PDB entry 3PF8 | X-ray diffraction, 2.34 A resolution | chains A and B

[Chain A (and B)]
Molecule: Cinnamoyl esterase
From: Lactobacillus johnsonii
Notes: EC 3.1.1.-; chain B of this document is another copy of the same molecule, construct and numbering; everything in this record applies to it too
Reference sequence: D3YEX6 (D3YEX6_LACJO); residues 1-249 here = UniProt positions 1-249
Sequence (270 residues; row label = number of the first residue in the row; numbers below 1 keep their minus sign (Met-20 is residue -20)):
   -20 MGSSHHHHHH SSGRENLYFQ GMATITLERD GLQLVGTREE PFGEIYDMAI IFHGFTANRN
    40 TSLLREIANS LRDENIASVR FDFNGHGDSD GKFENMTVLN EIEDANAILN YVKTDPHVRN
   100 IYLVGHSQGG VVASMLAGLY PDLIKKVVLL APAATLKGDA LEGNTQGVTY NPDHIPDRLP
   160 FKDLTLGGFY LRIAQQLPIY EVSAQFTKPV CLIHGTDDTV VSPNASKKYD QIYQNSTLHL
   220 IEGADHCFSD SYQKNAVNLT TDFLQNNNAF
Unresolved in the structure: -20 to -6, 246-249 (chain B: -20 to 1, 246-249)
Construct notes: expression tag (-20 to 0)
What the authors report for this chain:
  - mutagenesis - H32A: decreased catalytic activity
  - mutagenesis - D61A: abolished catalytic activity

[Interface between chain A and chain B]
Contacting residue pairs (42; chain A residue first):
  Arg8(A) - Arg8(B)
  Arg8(A) - Asp9(B)  salt bridge
  Asp9(A) - Asp9(B)
  Asp9(A) - Leu11(B)
  Asp9(A) - Asn63(B)  hydrogen bond
  Asp9(A) - Asn74(B)
  Asp9(A) - Asn79(B)
  Gly10(A) - Asp9(B)
  Gly10(A) - Gly10(B)
  Gly10(A) - Leu11(B)
  Leu11(A) - Asp9(B)  hydrogen bond (backbone-backbone)
  Leu78(A) - Leu78(B)  hydrophobic
  Asn79(A) - Glu82(B)
  Ile81(A) - Phe168(B)  hydrophobic
  Glu82(A) - Leu78(B)
  Glu82(A) - Asn79(B)  hydrogen bond
  Glu82(A) - Glu82(B)
  Asn85(A) - Phe168(B)
  Lys92(A) - Asp156(B)  salt bridge
  Gly117(A) - Gln175(B)  hydrogen bond (backbone-side chain)
  Leu118(A) - Phe168(B)  hydrophobic
  Leu118(A) - Arg171(B)  hydrogen bond (backbone-side chain)
  Leu118(A) - Ile172(B)  hydrophobic
  Tyr119(A) - Phe168(B)
  Tyr119(A) - Arg171(B)
  Asp121(A) - Asp152(B)
  Asp121(A) - His153(B)
  Asp121(A) - Arg171(B)  salt bridge
  Asp152(A) - Asp121(B)
  His153(A) - Asp121(B)
  Asp156(A) - Lys92(B)
  Phe168(A) - Asn85(B)
  Phe168(A) - Tyr119(B)
  Arg171(A) - Leu118(B)  hydrogen bond (side chain-backbone)
  Arg171(A) - Tyr119(B)
  Arg171(A) - Asp121(B)  salt bridge
  Ile172(A) - Leu118(B)  hydrophobic
  Gln175(A) - Gly117(B)
  Gln175(A) - Val181(B)
  Gln175(A) - Gln184(B)
  Val181(A) - Gln175(B)
  Gln184(A) - Gln175(B)
Other interface residues (no listed pair), chain A (30 interface residues in all): Asn74, Thr76, Asn89, Leu115, Pro120, Ile154, Pro177
Other interface residues (no listed pair), chain B (29 interface residues in all): Ile81, Pro120, Ile154, Pro177, Glu180

[In short]
30 residues of chain A face 29 of chain B across their interface, with 6 hydrogen bonds and 4 salt bridges.
Polar pairs include Arg8(A)-Asp9(B), Lys92(A)-Asp156(B) and Asp121(A)-Arg171(B). The paper reports that H32A
of chain A reduces catalytic activity; D61A of chain A abolishes catalytic activity.
Chain A and chain B are both Cinnamoyl esterase (Lactobacillus johnsonii); the structure, Crystal structure of
the Lactobacillus johnsonii cinnamoyl esterase LJ0536, was determined by X-ray diffraction (same publication
as 3PF9, 3PFB, 3PFC, 3QM1 and 3S2Z).
